6CL2 - chains C and D of the 6 polymer chains in the assembly; structure by X-ray diffraction, 2.35 A resolution.

[Chain C]
Molecule: Caspase-7 subunit p20
Organism: Homo sapiens
Notes: EC 3.4.22.60
Reference sequence: P55210 (CASP7_HUMAN), isoform P55210-3; residues 1-198 here correspond to UniProt positions 34-231 (UniProt number = residue number + 33)
Sequence (198 residues; row label = number of the first residue in the row):
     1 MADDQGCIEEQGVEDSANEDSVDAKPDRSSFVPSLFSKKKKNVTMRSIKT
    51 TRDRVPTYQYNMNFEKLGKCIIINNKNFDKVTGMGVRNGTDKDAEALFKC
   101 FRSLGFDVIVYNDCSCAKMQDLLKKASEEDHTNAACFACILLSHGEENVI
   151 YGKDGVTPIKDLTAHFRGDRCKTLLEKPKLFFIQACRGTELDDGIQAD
Not modelled in the structure: 1-56, 197-198

[Chain D]
Molecule: Caspase-7 subunit p11
Organism: Homo sapiens
Notes: EC 3.4.22.60
Reference sequence: P55210 (CASP7_HUMAN), isoform P55210-3; residues 199-303 here correspond to UniProt positions 232-336 (UniProt number = residue number + 33)
Sequence (113 residues; row label = number of the first residue in the row):
   199 SGPINDTDANPRYKIPVEADFLFAYSTVPGYYSWRSPGRGSWFVQALCSI
   249 LEEHGKDLEIMQILTRVNDRVARHFESQSDDPHFHEKKQIPCVVSMLTKE
   299 LYFSQLEHHHHHH
Not modelled in the structure: 199-211, 303-311
Construct notes: expression tag (304-311)

[Chain C / chain D interface]
Contacting residue pairs (99):
  T57(C) - K297(D)
  Y58(C) - K297(D)
  Y58(C) - E298(D)  hydrogen bond (backbone-backbone)
  Q59(C) - K297(D)
  Q59(C) - E298(D)
  Q59(C) - Y300(D)
  Y60(C) - D218(D)  hydrogen bond
  Y60(C) - L295(D)
  Y60(C) - T296(D)  hydrogen bond (side chain-backbone)
  Y60(C) - K297(D)
  Y60(C) - E298(D)  hydrogen bond (backbone-backbone)
  M62(C) - L299(D)  hydrophobic
  M62(C) - Y300(D)
  M62(C) - S302(D)
  R87(C) - R233(D)
  N88(C) - R233(D)  hydrogen bond (backbone-side chain)
  N88(C) - P235(D)
  G89(C) - P235(D)
  G89(C) - G238(D)
  D93(C) - G238(D)
  D93(C) - S239(D)  hydrogen bond
  D93(C) - V242(D)
  A96(C) - C246(D)  hydrogen bond (backbone-side chain)
  L97(C) - V242(D)  hydrophobic
  L97(C) - L245(D)  hydrophobic
  L97(C) - C246(D)  hydrophobic
  C100(C) - C246(D)  hydrogen bond (side chain-backbone)
  C100(C) - L249(D)  hydrophobic
  C100(C) - E250(D)  hydrogen bond
  F101(C) - L249(D)  hydrophobic
  S103(C) - K254(D)  hydrogen bond (backbone-side chain)
  L104(C) - G253(D)
  L104(C) - F301(D)  hydrophobic
  F106(C) - F301(D)  hydrophobic
  E147(C) - P227(D)
  E147(C) - G228(D)
  T163(C) - F219(D)
  T163(C) - F221(D)
  F166(C) - F219(D)
  R167(C) - V215(D)
  R167(C) - E216(D)
  R167(C) - F219(D)
  G168(C) - V215(D)  hydrogen bond (backbone-backbone)
  D169(C) - V215(D)
  E176(C) - D218(D)
  K177(C) - D218(D)
  P178(C) - D218(D)
  P178(C) - L299(D)  hydrophobic
  K179(C) - A217(D)
  K179(C) - D218(D)  hydrogen bond (backbone-backbone)
  K179(C) - F219(D)
  K179(C) - L220(D)  hydrogen bond (backbone-backbone)
  L180(C) - L220(D)
  L180(C) - L299(D)  hydrophobic
  F181(C) - F219(D)  hydrophobic
  F181(C) - L220(D)  hydrogen bond (backbone-backbone)
  F181(C) - F221(D)
  F181(C) - A222(D)  hydrogen bond (backbone-backbone)
  F182(C) - A222(D)
  F182(C) - L245(D)  hydrophobic
  I183(C) - A222(D)  hydrogen bond (backbone-backbone)
  I183(C) - Y223(D)  hydrophobic
  I183(C) - S224(D)  hydrogen bond (backbone-backbone)
  Q184(C) - S224(D)  hydrogen bond
  Q184(C) - S231(D)  hydrogen bond
  Q184(C) - S239(D)  hydrogen bond
  Q184(C) - F241(D)
  A185(C) - S224(D)
  A185(C) - T225(D)
  A185(C) - S231(D)
  C186(C) - Y229(D)
  C186(C) - Y230(D)  hydrophobic
  C186(C) - S231(D)  hydrogen bond (side chain-backbone)
  R187(C) - Y223(D)
  R187(C) - T225(D)  hydrogen bond (side chain-backbone)
  R187(C) - V226(D)
  R187(C) - P227(D)
  R187(C) - G228(D)  hydrogen bond (backbone-backbone)
  R187(C) - Y229(D)  hydrogen bond (backbone-backbone)
  R187(C) - C290(D)
  G188(C) - G228(D)
  G188(C) - Y229(D)  hydrogen bond (backbone-backbone)
  G188(C) - Y230(D)
  T189(C) - G228(D)  hydrogen bond (backbone-backbone)
  T189(C) - Y230(D)
  E190(C) - G228(D)  hydrogen bond (backbone-backbone)
  E190(C) - Y229(D)
  E190(C) - Y230(D)  hydrogen bond (backbone-backbone)
  L191(C) - Y229(D)
  L191(C) - Y230(D)  hydrophobic
  L191(C) - W232(D)  hydrophobic
  L191(C) - H281(D)
  L191(C) - F282(D)  hydrophobic
  L191(C) - K285(D)
  D192(C) - Y229(D)
  D192(C) - K285(D)
  D192(C) - K286(D)  hydrogen bond (backbone-backbone)
  D193(C) - E284(D)
  D193(C) - K285(D)  salt bridge
Other interface residues (no listed pair), chain C (46 interface residues in all): L67, K92, L142, I159, L175, G194
Other interface residues (no listed pair), chain D (48 interface residues in all): I213, S234, R237, L262

[Overview]
46 residues of chain C face 48 of chain D across their interface; the contacts include 29 hydrogen bonds and 1
salt bridge. Among the polar pairs are D193(C)-K285(D), Y60(C)-D218(D) and Y60(C)-T296(D).
Chain C is Caspase-7 subunit p20 and chain D is Caspase-7 subunit p11, both from Homo sapiens; the structure,
Caspase-7 in complex with Ac-ATS009-KE, was determined by X-ray diffraction, deposited together with 6CKZ,
6CL0 and 6CL1.
